PDB entry 8Z9E | electron microscopy, 3.13 A resolution | chains E and N of the 13 polymer chains in the assembly

# Chain E
Protein: Protein structure
Sequence (200 residues; row label = number of the first residue in the row):
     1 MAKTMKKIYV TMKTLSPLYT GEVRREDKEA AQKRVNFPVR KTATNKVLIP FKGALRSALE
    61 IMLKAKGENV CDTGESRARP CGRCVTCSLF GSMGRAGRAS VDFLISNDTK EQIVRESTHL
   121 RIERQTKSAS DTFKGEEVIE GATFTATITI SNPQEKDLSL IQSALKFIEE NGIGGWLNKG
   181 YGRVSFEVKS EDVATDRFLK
Disordered / not traced: 1-2
Bound ions: Zn2+: Cys71, Cys81, Cys84, Cys87

# Chain N
Molecule: 60-nt RNA strand
Sequence (60 nucleotides; each row starts with the number of its first residue; numbers below 1 keep their minus sign (G-19 is residue -19)):
   -19 GAACAGAAGA ACACCUAAAC GCGAAGCGCA CCUAAUUUCG AAUCCAGCAU GAGAAGCUAA
Disordered / not traced: -19 to -17, -11 to 8, 38-40

# Chain E / chain N interface
Pairs across the interface (15):
  Asn36(E) - A26(N)  hydrogen bond to the sugar
  Asn36(E) - G27(N)  hydrogen bond to the base
  Phe37(E) - G27(N)  base contact
  Phe37(E) - C28(N)  base contact
  Arg77(E) - A34(N)  sugar contact
  Met93(E) - A35(N)  base contact
  Met93(E) - G36(N)  sugar contact
  Thr118(E) - A26(N)  base contact
  Arg121(E) - G27(N)  base contact
  Asp131(E) - G27(N)  hydrogen bond to the base
  Thr132(E) - C25(N)  hydrogen bond to the base
  Thr132(E) - A26(N)  sugar contact
  Phe133(E) - A26(N)  sugar contact
  Phe133(E) - G27(N)  base contact
  Lys134(E) - A26(N)  hydrogen bond to the sugar
Other interface residues (no listed pair), chain E (11 interface residues in all): Arg79

# In short
The interface between chain E and chain N involves 11 residues on one side and 7 on the other; the contacts
include 5 hydrogen bonds. Among the polar pairs are Asn36(E)-G27(N), Asp131(E)-G27(N) and Thr132(E)-C25(N).
Cys71(E), Cys81(E), Cys84(E) and Cys87(E) form the Zn2+ site.
Here chain E is Protein structure and chain N is a 60-nt RNA strand. Entry 8Z9E (Cryo-EM structure of
NTR-bound type VII CRISPR-Cas complex at substrate-engaged state II) was determined by electron microscopy
(same publication as 8YHD, 8YHE, 8Z4J, 8Z4L, 8Z99 and 8Z9C).
